PDB entry 1XMO | X-ray diffraction, 3.25 A resolution | chains A and J of the 23 polymer chains in the assembly

== Chain A ==
Molecule: 16S ribosomal RNA
Organism: Thermus thermophilus
Sequence (1522 nucleotides; row label = number of the first residue in the row; note: 42 numbers in that range are skipped by the numbering (no residue carries them; nothing is unmodelled there); a row labelled like 190A-190L holds insertion residues (190A, then the next letters in order); numbering starts at 0):
     0 UUUGUUGGAG AGUUUGAUCC UGGCUCAGGG UGAACGCUGG CGGCGUGCCU AAGACAUGCA
    60 AGUCGUGCGG G
    73 CCGCGGGGUU UU
    88 ACUCCG
    95 UGGUC
   101 AGCGGCGGAC GGGUGAGUAA CGCGUGGGU
  129A G
   130 ACCUACCCGG AAGAGGGGGA CAACCCGGGG AAACUCGGGC UAAUCCCCCA UGUGGACCCG
   190 C
190A-190L CCCUUGGGGUGU
   191 GUCCAAAGGG CUUU
   216 GCCCGCUUCC GGAUGGGCCC GCGUCCCAUC AGCUAGUUGG UGGGGUAAUG GCCCACCAAG
   276 GCGACGACGG GUAGCCGGUC UGAGAGGAUG GCCGGCCACA GGGGCACUGA GACACGGGCC
   336 CCACUCCUAC GGGAGGCAGC AGUUAGGAAU CUUCCGCAAU GGGCGCAAGC CUGACGGAGC
   396 GACGCCGCUU GGAGGAAGAA GCCCUUCGGG GUGUAAACUC CUGAA
   442 CCCGGGACGA AACCCCCGAC GA
   474 GGGGACUGAC GGUACCGGG
   494 GUAAUAGCGC CGGCCAACUC CGUGCCAGCA GCCGCGGUAA UACGGAGGGC GCGAGCGUUA
   554 CCCGGAUUCA CUGGGCGUAA AGGGCGUGUA GGCGGCCUGG GGCGUCCCAU GUGAAAGACC
   614 ACGGCUCAAC CGUGGGGGAG CGUGGGAUAC GCUCAGGCUA GACGGUGGGA GAGGGUGGUG
   674 GAAUUCCCGG AGUAGCGGUG AAAUGCGCAG AUACCGGGAG GAACGCCGAU GGCGAAGGCA
   734 GCCACCUGGU CCACCCGUGA CGCUGAGGCG CGAAAGCGUG GGGAGCAAAC CGGAUUAGAU
   794 ACCCGGGUAG UCCACGCCCU AAACGAUGCG CGCUAGGUCU CUGGGUCU
   848 CCUGGGGGCC GAAGCUAACG CGUUAAGCGC GCCGCCUGGG GAGUACGGCC GCAAGGCUGA
   908 AACUCAAAGG AAUUGACGGG GGCCCGCACA AGCGGUGGAG CAUGUGGUUU AAUUCGAAGC
   968 AACGCGAAGA ACCUUACCAG GCCUUGACAU GCUA
 1001A G
  1002 GGAACCCGGG UGAAAGCCUG GGGUGCCCC
1030A-1030D GCGA
  1031 GGGGAGCCCU AGCACAGGUG CUGCAUGGCC GUCGUCAGCU CGUGCCGUGA GGUGUUGGGU
  1091 UAAGUCCCGC AACGAGCGCA ACCCCCGCCG UUAGUUGCCA GCGGUUCGGC CGGGCACUCU
  1151 AACGGGACUG CCCGCGAAA
  1171 GCGGGAGGAA GGAGGGGACG ACGUCUGGUC AGCAUGGCCC UUACGGCCUG GGCGACACAC
  1231 GUGCUACAAU GCCCACUACA AAGCGAUGCC ACCCGGCAAC GGGGAGCUAA UCGCAAAAAG
  1291 GUGGGCCCAG UUCGGAUUGG GGUCUGCAAC CCGACCCCAU GAAGCCGGAA UCGCUAGUAA
  1351 UCGCGGAUCA G
 1361A C
  1362 CAUGCCGCGG UGAAUACGUU CCCGGGCCUU GUACACACCG CCCGUCACGC CAUGGGAGCG
  1422 GGCUCUACCC GAAGUCGCCG GG
  1446 AGCCUACGGG
  1459 CAGGCGCCGA GGGUAGGGCC CGUGACUGGG GCGAAGUCGU AACAAGGUAG CUGUACCGGA
  1519 AGGUGCGGCU GGAUCACCUC CUUUCU
Unresolved in the structure: 0-4, 1001A, 1030A-1030D, 1361A, 1535-1538
Metal / ion sites: Mg2+ site 1 near U17 (its only coordinating residue here); Mg2+ site 2 near G21 (its only coordinating residue here); Mg2+ site 3: G46, G394; Mg2+ site 4: C48, G115; Mg2+ site 5 near A53 (its only coordinating residue here); Mg2+ site 6: A59, C386, U387; Mg2+ site 7: G61, U62, G105; Mg2+ site 8: G69, G70, G97, U98; Mg2+ site 9: G107, A325, G326; Mg2+ site 10: A109, G331; Mg2+ site 11: A116, G117, G289; Mg2+ site 12: C121, G124, U125, G126, G236; 62 more Mg2+ sites not listed
Residues lining bound ligands: paromomycin (PAR): C1404, G1405, U1406, C1407, A1408, C1409, C1490, G1491, A1492, A1493, G1494, U1495, C1496

== Chain J ==
Molecule: 30S ribosomal protein S10
Organism: Thermus thermophilus
UniProtKB: P80375 (RS10_THETH); residues 1-105 here correspond to UniProt positions 0-104 (UniProt number = residue number - 1)
Amino-acid sequence (105 residues; numbered 1 to 105; the number before each row is that of its first residue):
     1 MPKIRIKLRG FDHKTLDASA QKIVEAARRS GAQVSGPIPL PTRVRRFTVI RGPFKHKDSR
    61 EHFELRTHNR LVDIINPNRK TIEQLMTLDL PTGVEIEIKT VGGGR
Unresolved in the structure: 1-2, 101-105
Metal / ion sites: Mg2+ site 1: Lys-57 (shared with C972(A) of chain A); Mg2+ site 2: Lys-57, Arg-60

== Chain A / chain J interface ==
Residue-residue contacts (70):
  G963(A) / Phe-54(J)  base contact
  A964(A) / Lys-55(J)  hydrogen bond to the sugar
  A969(A) / Lys-55(J)  salt bridge to the phosphate
  C970(A) / Lys-57(J)  salt bridge to the phosphate
  G971(A) / Lys-57(J)  salt bridge to the phosphate
  C972(A) / Lys-55(J)  sugar contact
  C972(A) / His-56(J)  sugar contact
  C972(A) / Lys-57(J)  salt bridge to the phosphate
  G973(A) / Phe-54(J)  base contact
  G973(A) / Lys-55(J)  hydrogen bond to the sugar
  A975(A) / Thr-48(J)  base contact
  G1058(A) / Pro-53(J)  base contact
  C1059(A) / Arg-51(J)  hydrogen bond to the sugar
  C1059(A) / Pro-53(J)  base contact
  C1060(A) / Arg-51(J)  salt bridge to the phosphate
  C1060(A) / Gly-52(J)  hydrogen bond to the sugar
  C1060(A) / Pro-53(J)  sugar contact
  C1060(A) / His-56(J)  sugar contact
  G1061(A) / His-56(J)  hydrogen bond to the sugar
  A1123(A) / Ser-35(J)  hydrogen bond to the sugar
  A1123(A) / Gly-36(J)  sugar contact
  A1123(A) / Pro-37(J)  hydrogen bond to the sugar
  A1123(A) / Ile-38(J)  sugar contact
  A1123(A) / Pro-39(J)  base contact
  G1124(A) / Val-34(J)  phosphate contact
  G1124(A) / Ser-35(J)  sugar contact
  G1124(A) / Ile-38(J)  phosphate contact
  U1125(A) / Arg-5(J)  hydrogen bond to the base
  U1125(A) / Ser-35(J)  phosphate contact
  U1125(A) / Asp-73(J)  base contact
  U1150(A) / Pro-39(J)  base contact
  U1150(A) / Leu-40(J)  hydrogen bond to the sugar
  U1150(A) / Pro-41(J)  phosphate contact
  A1151(A) / Pro-39(J)  sugar contact
  A1151(A) / Leu-40(J)  sugar contact
  A1151(A) / Pro-41(J)  phosphate contact
  A1151(A) / Thr-42(J)  hydrogen bond to the phosphate
  A1151(A) / Arg-70(J)  hydrogen bond to the phosphate
  A1152(A) / His-13(J)  hydrogen bond to the phosphate
  A1152(A) / Asp-17(J)  sugar contact
  A1152(A) / His-68(J)  salt bridge to the phosphate
  A1152(A) / Arg-70(J)  salt bridge to the phosphate
  C1153(A) / His-13(J)  salt bridge to the phosphate
  A1188(A) / Arg-51(J)  phosphate contact
  C1189(A) / Arg-51(J)  salt bridge to the phosphate
  C1189(A) / Glu-61(J)  phosphate contact
  G1197(A) / His-56(J)  base contact
  G1198(A) / Phe-54(J)  sugar contact
  G1198(A) / Lys-55(J)  sugar contact
  U1199(A) / Phe-54(J)  sugar contact
  G1202(A) / Pro-53(J)  base contact
  G1253(A) / Val-44(J)  phosphate contact
  C1254(A) / Arg-43(J)  base contact
  C1254(A) / Val-44(J)  phosphate contact
  C1254(A) / Arg-45(J)  phosphate contact
  G1255(A) / Arg-43(J)  hydrogen bond to the base
  U1278(A) / Glu-97(J)  hydrogen bond to the base
  U1278(A) / Lys-99(J)  base contact
  A1279(A) / Arg-9(J)  salt bridge to the phosphate
  A1279(A) / Arg-43(J)  hydrogen bond to the base
  A1280(A) / Lys-7(J)  phosphate contact
  A1280(A) / Leu-40(J)  sugar contact
  A1280(A) / Pro-41(J)  sugar contact
  U1281(A) / Lys-7(J)  hydrogen bond to the base
  C1366(A) / Arg-60(J)  hydrogen bond to the sugar
  C1367(A) / Thr-48(J)  hydrogen bond to the sugar
  C1367(A) / Asp-58(J)  phosphate contact
  C1367(A) / Arg-60(J)  salt bridge to the phosphate
  C1367(A) / His-62(J)  hydrogen bond to the sugar
  G1368(A) / His-62(J)  salt bridge to the phosphate
Also at the interface, not in a pair above, chain A (36 interface residues in all): A965
Also at the interface, not in a pair above, chain J (38 interface residues in all): Lys-3, Arg-46, Ile-50, Ser-59

== Overview ==
36 residues of chain A face 38 of chain J across their interface; the contacts include 19 hydrogen bonds and
12 salt bridges. Among the polar pairs are U1125(A)/Arg-5(J), G1255(A)/Arg-43(J) and U1278(A)/Glu-97(J). Bound
to chain A: paromomycin. G46(A) and G394(A) form the Mg2+ site 3.
Chain A is 16S ribosomal RNA and chain J is 30S ribosomal protein S10, both from Thermus thermophilus; the
structure, Crystal Structure of mnm5U34t6A37-tRNALysUUU Complexed with AAG-mRNA in the Decoding Center, was
determined by X-ray diffraction (same publication as 1XMQ).
